Entry 4KQM (X-ray diffraction, 2.77 A resolution); this record covers chains B and D of the 4 polymer chains in the assembly.

[Chain B (and D)]
Protein: Gsy2p
Source organism: Saccharomyces cerevisiae
Notes: chain D of this document is another copy of the same molecule, construct and numbering; everything in this record applies to it too
Reference sequence: E7NKU1 (E7NKU1_YEASO); residue numbers follow UniProt; this construct covers 1-705
Sequence (724 residues; each row starts with the number of its first residue; numbers below 1 keep their minus sign (Met-18 is residue -18)):
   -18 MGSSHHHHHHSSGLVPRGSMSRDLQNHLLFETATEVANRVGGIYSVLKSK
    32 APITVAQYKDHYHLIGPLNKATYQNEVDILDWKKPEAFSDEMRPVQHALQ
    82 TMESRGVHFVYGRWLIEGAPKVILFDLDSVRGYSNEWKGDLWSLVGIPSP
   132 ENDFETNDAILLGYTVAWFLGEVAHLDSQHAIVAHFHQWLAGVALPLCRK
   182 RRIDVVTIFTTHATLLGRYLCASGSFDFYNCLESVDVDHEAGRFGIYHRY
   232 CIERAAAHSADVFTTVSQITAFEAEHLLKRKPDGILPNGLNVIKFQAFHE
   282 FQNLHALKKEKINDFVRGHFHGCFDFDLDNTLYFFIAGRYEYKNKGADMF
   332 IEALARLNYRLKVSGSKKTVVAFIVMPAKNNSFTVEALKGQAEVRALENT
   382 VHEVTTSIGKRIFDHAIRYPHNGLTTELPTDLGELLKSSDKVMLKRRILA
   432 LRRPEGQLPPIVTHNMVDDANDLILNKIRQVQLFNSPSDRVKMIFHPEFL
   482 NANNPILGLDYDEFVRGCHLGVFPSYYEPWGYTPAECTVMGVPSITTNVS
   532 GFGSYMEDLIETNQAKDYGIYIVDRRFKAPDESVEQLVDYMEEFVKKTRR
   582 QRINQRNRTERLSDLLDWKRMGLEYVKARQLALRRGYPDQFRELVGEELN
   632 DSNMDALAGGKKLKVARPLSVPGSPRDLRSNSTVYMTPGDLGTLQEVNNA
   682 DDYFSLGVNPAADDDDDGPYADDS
Unresolved in the structure: -18 to 1, 640-705 (chain D: -18 to 1, 206-208, 640-705)
Construct notes: initiating methionine (-18); expression tag (-17 to 0); engineered mutation Gln169 (Glu in E7NKU1)
Ligand contacts:
  - 6-O-phosphono-alpha-D-glucopyranose (G6P): Gln283, Asn284, His286, Ala287, Lys290, His500, Arg580, Arg583, Ile584, Arg587
  - UDP (uridine-5'-diphosphate): Ala318, Gly319, Arg320, Lys326, Val356, Phe480, Leu481, Tyr492, Glu509, Gly512, Tyr513, Thr514, Glu517
From the paper describing this entry:
  - mutagenesis - E169Q (less than 1%): decreased catalytic activity
  - binding site for UDP: Gly23, Ser26, Arg320, Lys326, Phe480, Leu481, Tyr492, Tyr513 to Met521
  - binding site for alpha-D-glucopyranose: His193, Arg199, Asn269, Glu509, Trp511, Gly512
  - catalytic residues: Arg199, Arg320, Lys326 (proposed by the authors, not directly observed)
  - catalytic residues: His193 (citing earlier work)

[Chain B / chain D interface]
Pairs across the interface - 24 pairs, chain B then chain D:
  Ser363(B) - Lys370(D)  hydrogen bond
  Phe364(B) - Val366(D)
  Val366(B) - Phe364(D)
  Val366(B) - Val366(D)  hydrophobic
  Val366(B) - Leu369(D)  hydrophobic
  Leu369(B) - Leu369(D)  hydrophobic
  Lys370(B) - Ser363(D)
  Lys370(B) - Leu369(D)
  Ala373(B) - Pro486(D)  hydrophobic
  Arg427(B) - Asn482(D)  hydrogen bond
  Arg427(B) - Ala483(D)
  Arg427(B) - Asn484(D)  hydrogen bond (backbone-side chain)
  Arg427(B) - Asp491(D)  salt bridge
  Arg428(B) - Ala483(D)  hydrogen bond (side chain-backbone)
  Arg428(B) - Asn484(D)
  Ala431(B) - Asn484(D)
  Asn482(B) - Arg427(D)  hydrogen bond
  Ala483(B) - Arg427(D)
  Ala483(B) - Arg428(D)  hydrogen bond (backbone-side chain)
  Asn484(B) - Arg427(D)  hydrogen bond (side chain-backbone)
  Asn484(B) - Arg428(D)
  Asn484(B) - Ala431(D)
  Pro486(B) - Ala373(D)  hydrophobic
  Asp491(B) - Arg427(D)  salt bridge
Also at the interface, not in a pair above, chain B (16 interface residues in all): Thr365, Gln372

[Summary]
The interface between chain B and chain D involves 16 residues on one side and 14 on the other; the contacts
include 7 hydrogen bonds and 2 salt bridges. Among the polar pairs are Arg427(B)-Asp491(D),
Ser363(B)-Lys370(D) and Arg427(B)-Asn482(D). From the paper: catalytic residues Arg199(B), Arg320(B) and
Lys326(B) among others; E169Q of chain B reduces catalytic activity.
Chain B and chain D are both Gsy2p (Saccharomyces cerevisiae); the structure, Crystal structure of yeast
glycogen synthase E169Q mutant in complex with glucose and UDP, was determined by X-ray diffraction (same
publication as 4KQ1 and 4KQ2).
